Entry 4KG7 (X-ray diffraction, 1.50 A resolution); this record covers chain A.

Chain A:
Name: Peptidase S8 and S53, subtilisin, kexin, sedolisin
Organism: Mycobacterium smegmatis
UniProt: A0QQ47 (A0QQ47_MYCS2); numbering as in UniProt (aligned over 26-403)
Chain sequence (381 residues; row label = number of the first residue in the row):
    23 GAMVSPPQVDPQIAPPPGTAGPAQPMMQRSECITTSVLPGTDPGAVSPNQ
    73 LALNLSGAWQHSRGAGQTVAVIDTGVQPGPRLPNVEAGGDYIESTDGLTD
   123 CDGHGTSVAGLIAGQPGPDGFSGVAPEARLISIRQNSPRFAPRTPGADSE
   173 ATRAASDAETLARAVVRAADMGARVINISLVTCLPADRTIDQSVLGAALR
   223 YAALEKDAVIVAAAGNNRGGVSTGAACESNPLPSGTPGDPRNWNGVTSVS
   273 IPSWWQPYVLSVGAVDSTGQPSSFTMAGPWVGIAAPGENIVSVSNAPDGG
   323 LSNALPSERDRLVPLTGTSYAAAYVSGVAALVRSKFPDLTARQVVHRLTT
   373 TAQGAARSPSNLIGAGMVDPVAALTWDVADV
Not modelled in the structure: 23-25, 241-245, 400-403
Disulfides: Cys-54/Cys-123, Cys-205/Cys-249
Construct notes: expression tag (23-25)
What the authors report for this chain:
  - catalytic residues: Asp-95, His-126, Ser-341
  - conformationally variable residues (order/disorder transition, side-chain flip): Gly-241 to Thr-245, Ser-341
  - specificity-determining residues: Leu-202

Summary:
The paper reports catalytic residues Asp-95, His-126 and Ser-341; the specificity determinant Leu-202.
Chain A is Peptidase S8 and S53, subtilisin, kexin, sedolisin (Mycobacterium smegmatis); the structure,
Structure of MycP3 protease from the type VII (ESX-3) secretion system, was determined by X-ray diffraction
together with 4HVL from the same study.
